PDB entry 4TKD | X-ray diffraction, 2.01 A resolution | chains B and C of the 4 polymer chains in the assembly

# Chain B (and C)
Protein: Holliday junction resolvase Hjc
Source organism: Sulfolobus solfataricus
Notes: EC 3.1.22.4; chain C of this document is another copy of the same molecule, construct and numbering; everything in this record applies to it too
Reference sequence: Q7LXU0 (HJC_SULSO); aligned to UniProt positions 1-141 over residues 1-141 (the alignment contains insertions or deletions, so no single offset holds)
Sequence (141 residues; numbered 1 to 141; the number before each row is that of its first residue):
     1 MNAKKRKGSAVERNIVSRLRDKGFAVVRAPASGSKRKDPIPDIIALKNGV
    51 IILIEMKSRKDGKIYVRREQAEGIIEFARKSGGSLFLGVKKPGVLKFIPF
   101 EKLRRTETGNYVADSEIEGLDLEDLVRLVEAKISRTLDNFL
Unresolved in the structure: 1-8, 31-38, 60-61, 136-141 (chain C: 1-8, 116-117, 136-141)

# Chain B / chain C interface
Pairs across the interface - 29 pairs, chain B then chain C:
  Pro99(B) with Lys132(C)
  Lys102(B) with Glu130(C); Ala131(C), hydrogen bond (side chain-backbone); Lys132(C); Ile133(C); Ser134(C), hydrogen bond (side chain-backbone)
  Glu116(B) with Arg135(C), hydrogen bond (backbone-side chain)
  Ile117(B) with Arg135(C)
  Glu118(B) with Glu130(C); Ala131(C), hydrogen bond (side chain-backbone); Ser134(C); Arg135(C)
  Gly119(B) with Ala131(C)
  Leu120(B) with Ala131(C), hydrophobic
  Asp124(B) with Arg127(C), salt bridge; Leu128(C)
  Arg127(B) with Asp124(C), salt bridge; Arg127(C); Leu128(C)
  Leu128(B) with Leu128(C)
  Glu130(B) with Lys102(C), hydrogen bond (backbone-side chain)
  Ala131(B) with Pro99(C); Lys102(C)
  Lys132(B) with Glu101(C); Lys102(C)
  Ile133(B) with Glu101(C); Lys132(C)
  Ser134(B) with Lys132(C), hydrogen bond (backbone-side chain)
  Arg135(B) with Lys132(C)

# In short
16 residues of chain B and 12 residues of chain C are in contact, with 6 hydrogen bonds and 2 salt bridges.
Polar pairs include Asp124(B)-Arg127(C), Lys102(B)-Ala131(C) and Lys102(B)-Ser134(C).
Both chains are Holliday junction resolvase Hjc (Sulfolobus solfataricus). Entry 4TKD (Sulfolobus solfataricus
HJC mutants) was determined by X-ray diffraction (same publication as 4TKK).
